Entry 7W5N (X-ray diffraction, 2.99 A resolution); this record covers chains B and D of the 4 polymer chains in the assembly.

== Chain B (and D) ==
Molecule: L-sorbosone dehydrogenase, NAD(P) dependent
Source organism: Gluconobacter oxydans
Notes: chain D of this document is another copy of the same molecule, construct and numbering; everything in this record applies to it too
Sequence (504 residues; each row starts with the number of its first residue):
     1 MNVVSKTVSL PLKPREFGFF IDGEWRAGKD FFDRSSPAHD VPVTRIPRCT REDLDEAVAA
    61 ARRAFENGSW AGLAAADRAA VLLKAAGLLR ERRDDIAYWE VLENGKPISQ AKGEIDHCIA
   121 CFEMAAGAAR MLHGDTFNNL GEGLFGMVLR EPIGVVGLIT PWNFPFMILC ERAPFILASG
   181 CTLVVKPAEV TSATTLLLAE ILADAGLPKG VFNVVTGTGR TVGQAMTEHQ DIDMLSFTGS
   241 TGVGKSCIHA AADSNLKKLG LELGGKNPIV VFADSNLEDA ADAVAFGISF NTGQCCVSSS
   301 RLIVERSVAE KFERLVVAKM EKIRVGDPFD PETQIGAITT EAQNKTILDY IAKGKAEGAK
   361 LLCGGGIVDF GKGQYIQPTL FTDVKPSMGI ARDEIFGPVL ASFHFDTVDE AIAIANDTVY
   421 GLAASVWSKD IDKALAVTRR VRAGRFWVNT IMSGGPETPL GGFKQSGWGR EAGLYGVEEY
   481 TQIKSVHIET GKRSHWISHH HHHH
Not modelled in the structure: 1-7, 499-504
Small-molecule neighbours: NADPH (NDP; NADPH dihydro-nicotinamide-adenine-dinucleotide phosphate): I159, T160, P161, W162, N163, K186, P187, A188, E189, G217, T218, G219, G223, Q224, T227, F237, T238, G239, S240, V243, L263, C296, Q343, T346, E394, I395, F396
Reported in the primary citation:
  - binding site for NADPH: G239
  - catalytic residues: R172, E262, C296, E471 (proposed by the authors, not directly observed)
  - mutagenesis - N163A, R172A, E262A, G293A, C296A, E471A: decreased catalytic activity
  - catalytic residues: N163, G293 (by similarity / conservation)

== Interface between chain B and chain D ==
Contacting residue pairs (39):
  L83(B) with L83(D), hydrophobic; E123(D)
  A120(B) with R130(D)
  E123(B) with L83(D); R130(D), salt bridge
  M124(B) with R130(D); M131(D), hydrophobic
  G127(B) with G127(D)
  A128(B) with M131(D), hydrophobic
  R130(B) with A120(D); E123(D), salt bridge; M124(D); E457(D), salt bridge
  M131(B) with M124(D), hydrophobic; G127(D); A128(D); M131(D), hydrophobic; L474(D), hydrophobic
  N138(B) with R439(D), hydrogen bond
  G141(B) with R439(D), hydrogen bond (backbone-side chain)
  E142(B) with R439(D); R440(D), salt bridge
  L144(B) with R439(D)
  F145(B) with R439(D)
  D432(B) with T490(D); G491(D), hydrogen bond (side chain-backbone)
  L435(B) with I488(D), hydrophobic; T490(D)
  R439(B) with N138(D), hydrogen bond; G141(D), hydrogen bond (side chain-backbone); E142(D); L144(D); F145(D)
  E457(B) with R130(D), salt bridge
  L474(B) with M131(D), hydrophobic
  E489(B) with D432(D)
  T490(B) with D432(D); L435(D)
  G491(B) with D432(D), hydrogen bond (backbone-side chain)
Also at the interface, not in a pair above, chain B (23 interface residues in all): I431, I488
Also at the interface, not in a pair above, chain D (24 interface residues in all): I431, E489

== Overview ==
The interface between chain B and chain D involves 23 residues on one side and 24 on the other; the contacts
include 6 hydrogen bonds and 5 salt bridges. Among the polar pairs are E123(B)-R130(D), R130(B)-E457(D) and
E142(B)-R440(D). The paper reports catalytic residues R172(B), E262(B) and C296(B) among others; N163A, R172A
and E262A of chain B, among others, reduce catalytic activity; 6 substitutions were tested in all.
Both chains are L-sorbosone dehydrogenase, NAD(P) dependent (Gluconobacter oxydans). Entry 7W5N (The crystal
structure of the reduced form of Gluconobacter oxydans WSH-004 SNDH) was determined by X-ray diffraction
together with 7W5K and 7W5L from the same study.
